Entry 7SC6 (electron microscopy, 5.51 A resolution (low resolution: residue-level contacts below are approximate; hydrogen-bond / salt-bridge calls are withheld)); this record covers chains A and C of the 3 polymer chains in the assembly.

[Chain A]
Name: Tyrosine--tRNA ligase
Organism: Phaseolus vulgaris
Notes: EC 6.1.1.1
UniProtKB: V7CJ18 (V7CJ18_PHAVU); residue numbers follow UniProt; this construct covers 1-379
Sequence (400 residues; each row starts with the number of its first residue; numbers below 1 keep their minus sign (Met-20 is residue -20)):
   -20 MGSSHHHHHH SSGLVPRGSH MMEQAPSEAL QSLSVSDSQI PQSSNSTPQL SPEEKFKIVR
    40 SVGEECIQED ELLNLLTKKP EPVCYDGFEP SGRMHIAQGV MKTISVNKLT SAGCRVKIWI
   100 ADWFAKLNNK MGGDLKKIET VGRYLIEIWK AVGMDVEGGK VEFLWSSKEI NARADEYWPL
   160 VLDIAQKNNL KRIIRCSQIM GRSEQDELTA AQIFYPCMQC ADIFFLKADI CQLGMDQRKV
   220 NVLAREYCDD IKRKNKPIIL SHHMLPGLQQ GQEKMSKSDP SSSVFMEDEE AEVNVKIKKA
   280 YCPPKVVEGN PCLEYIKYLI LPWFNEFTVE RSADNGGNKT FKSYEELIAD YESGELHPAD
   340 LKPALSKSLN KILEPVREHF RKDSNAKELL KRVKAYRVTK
Disordered / not traced: -20 to 30
Sequence notes: expression tag (-20 to 0)

[Chain C]
Molecule: tRNA-like structure from brome mosaic virus RNA 3
Sequence (171 nucleotides; numbered -1 to 169; the number before each row is that of its first residue; numbers below 1 keep their minus sign (G-1 is residue -1)):
    -1 GGCGUGGUUG ACACGCAGAC CUCUUACAAG AGUGUCUAGG UGCCUUUGAG AGUUACUCUU
    59 UGCUCUCUUC GGAAGAACCC UUAGGGGUUC GUGCAUGGGC UUGCAUAGCA AGUCUUAGAA
   119 UGCGGGUACC GUACAGUGUU GAAAAACACU GUAAAUCUCU AAAAGAGACC A
Disordered / not traced: -1 to 0
Sequence notes: insertion (-1 to 0)

[Interface between chain A and chain C]
Contacting residue pairs (13; chain A residue first):
  Lys277(A) with U23(C); A24(C)
  Lys278(A) with U23(C); A24(C); C25(C)
  Ala279(A) with A24(C)
  Tyr280(A) with A24(C)
  Cys281(A) with A24(C)
  Pro282(A) with A24(C)
  Pro283(A) with A24(C)
  Pro337(A) with A24(C)
  Ala338(A) with U23(C)
  Lys341(A) with A24(C)
Other interface residues (no listed pair), chain C (4 interface residues in all): U22

[Overview]
Chain A and chain C form an interface of 10 and 4 residues respectively.
Here chain A is Tyrosine--tRNA ligase (Phaseolus vulgaris) and chain C is tRNA-like structure from brome
mosaic virus RNA 3. Entry 7SC6 (tRNA-like Structure from Brome Mosaic Virus Bound to Tyrosyl-tRNA Synthetase
from Phaseolus vulgaris. Conformation: Bound State ...) was determined by electron microscopy, deposited
together with 7SAM and 7SCQ.
